PDB entry 6APY | X-ray diffraction, 1.50 A resolution | chain A

[Chain A]
Protein: Scabin
Source organism: Streptomyces scabiei (strain 87.22)
UniProtKB: C9Z6T8 (C9Z6T8_STRSW); residue numbers follow UniProt; this construct covers 29-200
Amino-acid sequence (195 residues; numbered 6 to 200; the number before each row is that of its first residue):
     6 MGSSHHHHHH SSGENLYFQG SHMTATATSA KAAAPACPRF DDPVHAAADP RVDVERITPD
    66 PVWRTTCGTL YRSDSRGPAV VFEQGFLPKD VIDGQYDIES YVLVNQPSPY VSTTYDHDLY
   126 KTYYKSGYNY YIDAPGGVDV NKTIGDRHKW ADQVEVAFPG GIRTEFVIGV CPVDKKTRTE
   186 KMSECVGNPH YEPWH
Disordered / not traced: 6-36
Differences from the reference sequence: expression tag (6-28); engineered mutation Tyr128 (Trp in C9Z6T8)
Cystine bridges: Cys42-Cys72, Cys176-Cys190

[Overview]
Chain A is Scabin (Streptomyces scabiei (strain 87.22)); the structure, Scabin (W128Y) toxin from Streptomyces
scabies, was determined by X-ray diffraction together with 5UVQ and 5TLB from the same study.
